Entry 3E54 (X-ray diffraction, 2.50 A resolution); this record covers chains B and D of the 6 polymer chains in the assembly.

Chain B:
Molecule: RRNA intron-encoded endonuclease
From: Vulcanisaeta distributa
Notes: EC 3.1.-.-
UniProtKB: Q6L703 (Q6L703_9CREN); residues 201-369 here correspond to UniProt positions 1-169 (UniProt number = residue number - 200)
Chain sequence (169 residues; each row starts with the number of its first residue):
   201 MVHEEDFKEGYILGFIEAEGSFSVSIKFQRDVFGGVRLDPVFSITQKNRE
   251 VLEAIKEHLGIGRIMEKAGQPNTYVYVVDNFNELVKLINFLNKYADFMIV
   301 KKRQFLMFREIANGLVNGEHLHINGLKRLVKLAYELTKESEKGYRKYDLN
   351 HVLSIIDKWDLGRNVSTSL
Unresolved in the structure: 201-203, 363-369
Differences from the reference sequence: engineered mutation Met265 (Ile65 in Q6L703), Met307 (Ile107 in Q6L703)
Small-molecule neighbours: Mg2+ (MG): Glu217, Ala218, Glu219

Chain D:
Molecule: 9-nt DNA strand
Sequence (9 nucleotides; row label = number of the first residue in the row):
   503 GGTAGCCAA

Chain B / chain D interface:
Contacting residue pairs (36):
  Ala218(B) - DG503(D)  phosphate contact
  Glu219(B) - DG503(D)  sugar contact
  Gly220(B) - DG503(D)  sugar contact
  Gly220(B) - DG504(D)  phosphate contact
  Ser221(B) - DG503(D)  sugar contact
  Ser221(B) - DG504(D)  phosphate contact
  Phe222(B) - DG504(D)  phosphate contact
  Ser223(B) - DG504(D)  sugar contact
  Ser223(B) - DT505(D)  hydrogen bond to the phosphate
  Val224(B) - DT505(D)  phosphate contact
  Ser225(B) - DT505(D)  sugar contact
  Ser225(B) - DA506(D)  hydrogen bond to the base
  Ile226(B) - DA506(D)  hydrogen bond to the phosphate
  Ile226(B) - DG507(D)  phosphate contact
  Lys227(B) - DA506(D)  base contact
  Lys227(B) - DG507(D)  hydrogen bond to the base
  Lys227(B) - DC508(D)  base contact
  Phe228(B) - DG507(D)  hydrogen bond to the phosphate
  Gln229(B) - DC509(D)  hydrogen bond to the base
  Arg237(B) - DC508(D)  base contact
  Arg237(B) - DC509(D)  base contact
  Lys267(B) - DG503(D)  hydrogen bond to the base
  Lys267(B) - DG504(D)  hydrogen bond to the base
  Lys301(B) - DG504(D)  salt bridge to the phosphate
  Thr337(B) - DT505(D)  hydrogen bond to the phosphate
  Ser340(B) - DG504(D)  hydrogen bond to the phosphate
  Lys342(B) - DG503(D)  salt bridge to the phosphate
  Lys342(B) - DG504(D)  sugar contact
  Gly343(B) - DG504(D)  phosphate contact
  Gly343(B) - DT505(D)  phosphate contact
  Tyr344(B) - DG504(D)  hydrogen bond to the base
  Tyr344(B) - DT505(D)  hydrogen bond to the base
  Arg345(B) - DT505(D)  sugar contact
  Arg345(B) - DA506(D)  salt bridge to the phosphate
  Lys346(B) - DA506(D)  hydrogen bond to the phosphate
  Lys346(B) - DG507(D)  salt bridge to the phosphate
Interface residues without a listed pair, chain B (25 interface residues in all): Thr245, Glu341, Tyr347
Interface residues without a listed pair, chain D (8 interface residues in all): DA510

Summary:
25 residues of chain B and 8 residues of chain D are in contact, with 13 hydrogen bonds and 4 salt bridges.
Among the polar pairs are Ser225(B)-DA506(D), Lys227(B)-DG507(D) and Gln229(B)-DC509(D). Bound to chain B:
Mg2+.
Here chain B is RRNA intron-encoded endonuclease (Vulcanisaeta distributa) and chain D is a 9-nt DNA strand.
Entry 3E54 (Archaeal Intron-encoded Homing Endonuclease I-Vdi141I Complexed With DNA) was determined by X-ray
diffraction.
